Entry 9EUG (electron microscopy, 4.50 A resolution (low resolution: residue-level contacts below are approximate; hydrogen-bond / salt-bridge calls are withheld)); this record covers chains O and Q of the 27 polymer chains in the assembly.

== Chain O ==
Molecule: Baseplate wedge subunit
Source organism: Staphylococcus phage 812
UniProtKB: A0A0U1UXD7 (A0A0U1UXD7_9CAUD); residues 1-234 here = UniProt positions 1-234
Chain sequence (234 residues; row label = number of the first residue in the row):
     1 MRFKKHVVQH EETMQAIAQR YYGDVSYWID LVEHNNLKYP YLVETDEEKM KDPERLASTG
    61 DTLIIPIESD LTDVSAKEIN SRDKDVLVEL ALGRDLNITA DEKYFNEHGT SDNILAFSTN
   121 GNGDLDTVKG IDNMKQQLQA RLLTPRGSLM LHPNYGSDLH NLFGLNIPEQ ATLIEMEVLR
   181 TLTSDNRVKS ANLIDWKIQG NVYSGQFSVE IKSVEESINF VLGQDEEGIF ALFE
Unresolved in the structure: 1, 214-234

== Chain Q ==
Molecule: Major tail sheath protein
Source organism: Staphylococcus phage 812
UniProtKB: A0A0U1WZ79 (A0A0U1WZ79_9CAUD); residue numbers follow UniProt; this construct covers 1-587
Chain sequence (587 residues; each row starts with the number of its first residue):
     1 MAVEPFPRRP ITRPHASIEV DTSGIGGSAG SSEKVFCLIG QAEGGEPNTV YELRNYSQAK
    61 RLFRSGELLD AIELAWGSNP NYTAGRILAM RIEDAKPASA EIGGLKITSK IYGNVANNIQ
   121 VGLEKNTLSD SLRLRVIFQD DRFNEVYDNI GNIFTIKYKG EEANATFSVE HDEETQKASR
   181 LVLKVGDQEV KSYDLTGGAY DYTNAIITDI NQLPDFEAKL SPFGDKNLES SKLDKIENAN
   241 IKDKAVYVKA VFGDLEKQTA YNGIVSFEQL NAEGEVPSNV EVEAGEESAT VTATSPIKTI
   301 EPFELTKLKG GTNGEPPATW ADKLDKFAHE GGYYIVPLSS KQSVHAEVAS FVKERSDAGE
   361 PMRAIVGGGF NESKEQLFGR QASLSNPRVS LVANSGTFVM DDGRKNHVPA YMVAVALGGL
   421 ASGLEIGESI TFKPLRVSSL DQIYESIDLD ELNENGIISI EFVRNRTNTF FRIVDDVTTF
   481 NDKSDPVKAE MAVGEANDFL VSELKVQLED QFIGTRTINT SASIIKDFIQ SYLGRKKRDN
   541 EIQDFPAEDV QVIVEGNEAR ISMTVYPIRS FKKISVSLVY KQQTLQA
Unresolved in the structure: 1-11, 26-31, 271-297, 583-587

== How chain O and chain Q interact ==
Pairs across the interface (65):
  Tyr104(O) - Ser446(Q)
  His108(O) - Asp450(Q)
  Thr110(O) - Asn465(Q)
  Thr110(O) - Arg472(Q)
  Ser111(O) - Glu461(Q)
  Ser111(O) - Arg472(Q)
  Asp112(O) - Arg464(Q)
  Asn113(O) - Glu445(Q)
  Ile131(O) - Tyr580(Q)
  Lys135(O) - Tyr580(Q)
  Leu138(O) - Leu578(Q)
  Pro145(O) - Asn465(Q)
  Gly147(O) - Arg466(Q)
  Gly147(O) - Thr467(Q)
  Ser148(O) - Arg466(Q)
  Leu149(O) - Arg466(Q)
  Met150(O) - Arg466(Q)
  His160(O) - Asn465(Q)
  Phe163(O) - Phe432(Q)
  Phe163(O) - Phe571(Q)
  Phe163(O) - Lys572(Q)
  Phe163(O) - Ile574(Q)
  Gly164(O) - Ser570(Q)
  Gly164(O) - Phe571(Q)
  Leu165(O) - Glu428(Q)
  Leu165(O) - Arg569(Q)
  Leu165(O) - Phe571(Q)
  Asn166(O) - Gln543(Q)
  Asn166(O) - Ile568(Q)
  Asn166(O) - Arg569(Q)
  Asn166(O) - Phe571(Q)
  Ile167(O) - Asn540(Q)
  Gln170(O) - Phe571(Q)
  Ile174(O) - Phe571(Q)
  Ile174(O) - Ile574(Q)
  Leu182(O) - Leu578(Q)
  Gly200(O) - Arg569(Q)
  Asn201(O) - Arg569(Q)
  Asn201(O) - Ser570(Q)
  Asn201(O) - Phe571(Q)
  Asn201(O) - Lys572(Q)
  Asn201(O) - Lys573(Q)
  Val202(O) - Lys573(Q)
  Tyr203(O) - Phe571(Q)
  Tyr203(O) - Lys573(Q)
  Tyr203(O) - Ile574(Q)
  Tyr203(O) - Ser575(Q)
  Ser204(O) - Ser575(Q)
  Gly205(O) - Ser575(Q)
  Gly205(O) - Val576(Q)
  Gly205(O) - Ser577(Q)
  Gln206(O) - Ser577(Q)
  Phe207(O) - Val576(Q)
  Phe207(O) - Ser577(Q)
  Phe207(O) - Leu578(Q)
  Phe207(O) - Val579(Q)
  Ser208(O) - Val579(Q)
  Ser208(O) - Lys581(Q)
  Val209(O) - Leu578(Q)
  Val209(O) - Val579(Q)
  Val209(O) - Tyr580(Q)
  Val209(O) - Lys581(Q)
  Glu210(O) - Lys581(Q)
  Glu210(O) - Gln582(Q)
  Ile211(O) - Tyr580(Q)
Also at the interface, not in a pair above, chain O (43 interface residues in all): Glu107, Met134, Arg146, Leu159, Leu162, Ala171, Val178, Ile198
Also at the interface, not in a pair above, chain Q (30 interface residues in all): Phe462, Pro567

== Overview ==
Chain O and chain Q form an interface of 43 and 30 residues respectively.
Chain O is Baseplate wedge subunit and chain Q is Major tail sheath protein, both from Staphylococcus phage
812; the structure, Cryo-EM structure of Staphylococcus aureus bacteriophage phi812 baseplate in the
pre-contraction state - core, wedge module ..., was determined by electron microscopy.
